PDB entry 2V6A | X-ray diffraction, 1.50 A resolution | chains B and J of the 16 polymer chains in the assembly

Chain B:
Molecule: Ribulose bisphosphate carboxylase large chain
Organism: Chlamydomonas reinhardtii
Notes: EC 4.1.1.39
Reference sequence: P00877 (RBL_CHLRE); residue numbers follow UniProt; this construct covers 1-475
Amino-acid sequence (475 residues; numbered 1 to 475; the number before each row is that of its first residue):
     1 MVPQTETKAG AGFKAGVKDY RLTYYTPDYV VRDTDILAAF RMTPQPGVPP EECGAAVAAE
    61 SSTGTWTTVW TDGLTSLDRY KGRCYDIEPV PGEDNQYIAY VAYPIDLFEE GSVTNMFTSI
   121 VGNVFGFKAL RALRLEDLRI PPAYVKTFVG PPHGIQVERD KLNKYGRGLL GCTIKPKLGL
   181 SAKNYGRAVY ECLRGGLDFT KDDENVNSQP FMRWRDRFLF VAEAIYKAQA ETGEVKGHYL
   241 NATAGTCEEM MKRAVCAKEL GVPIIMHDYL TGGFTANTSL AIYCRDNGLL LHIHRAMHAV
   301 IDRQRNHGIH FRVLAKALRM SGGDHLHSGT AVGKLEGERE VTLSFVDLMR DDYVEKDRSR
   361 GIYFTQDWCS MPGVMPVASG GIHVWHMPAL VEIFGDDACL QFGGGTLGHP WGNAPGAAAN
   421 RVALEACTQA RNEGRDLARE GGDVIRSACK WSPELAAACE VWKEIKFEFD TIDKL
Not modelled in the structure: 1-8
Disulfides: Cys-449/Cys-459
Modified positions: Pro-104, Pro-151 (4-hydroxyproline; HYP); Lys-201 (lysine nz-carboxylic acid; KCX); Cys-256, Cys-369 (s-methylcysteine; SMC)
Construct notes: conflict Pro-46 (Leu in P00877); engineered mutation Ala-331 (Val in P00877), Ser-344 (Gly in P00877)
Bound ions: Mg2+: Lys-201, Asp-203, Glu-204 (together with 2-carboxyarabinitol-1,5-diphosphate)
Small-molecule neighbours:
  - 2-carboxyarabinitol-1,5-diphosphate (CAP), molecule 1: Glu-60, Thr-65, Trp-66, Asn-123
  - 2-carboxyarabinitol-1,5-diphosphate (CAP), molecule 2: Thr-173, Lys-175, Lys-177, Lys-201, Asp-203, Glu-204, His-294, Arg-295, His-298, His-327, Lys-334, Leu-335, Ser-379, Gly-380, Gly-381, Gln-401, Phe-402, Gly-403, Gly-404

Chain J:
Molecule: Ribulose bisphosphate carboxylase small chain 1
Organism: Chlamydomonas reinhardtii
Notes: EC 4.1.1.39
Reference sequence: P00873 (RBS1_CHLRE); residues 1-140 here correspond to UniProt positions 46-185 (UniProt number = residue number + 45)
Amino-acid sequence (140 residues; numbered 1 to 140; the number before each row is that of its first residue):
     1 MMVWTPVNNK MFETFSYLPP LTDEQIAAQV DYIVANGWIP CLEFAEADKA YVSNESAIRF
    61 GSVSCLYYDN RYWTMWKLPM FGCRDPMQVL REIVACTKAF PDAYVRLVAF DNQKQVQIMG
   121 FLVQRPKTAR DFQPANKRSV
Modified positions: Met-1 (n-methyl methionine; MME)

Interface between chain B and chain J:
Residue-residue contacts (89; chain B residue first):
  Gln-156(B) / Lys-114(J)
  Gln-156(B) / Gln-115(J)
  Gln-156(B) / Val-116(J)
  Asp-160(B) / Val-116(J)
  Lys-161(B) / Leu-66(J)
  Lys-161(B) / Arg-71(J)  hydrogen bond (backbone-side chain)
  Leu-162(B) / Leu-66(J)  hydrophobic
  Asn-163(B) / Arg-71(J)
  Lys-164(B) / Glu-13(J)  salt bridge
  Tyr-165(B) / Thr-14(J)  hydrogen bond (backbone-side chain)
  Tyr-165(B) / Val-116(J)  hydrophobic
  Tyr-165(B) / Gln-117(J)
  Gly-166(B) / Thr-14(J)
  Gly-166(B) / Ile-118(J)
  Gly-166(B) / Met-119(J)
  Arg-167(B) / Glu-13(J)  salt bridge
  Arg-167(B) / Thr-14(J)
  Arg-194(B) / Trp-4(J)  hydrogen bond (side chain-backbone)
  Arg-194(B) / Thr-5(J)
  Arg-194(B) / Pro-6(J)
  Gly-195(B) / Tyr-17(J)
  Gly-196(B) / Tyr-17(J)
  Gln-229(B) / Val-52(J)
  Gln-229(B) / Tyr-68(J)
  Ala-230(B) / Lys-10(J)  hydrogen bond (backbone-side chain)
  Glu-231(B) / Pro-6(J)
  Glu-231(B) / Lys-10(J)
  Thr-232(B) / Lys-10(J)
  Thr-232(B) / Met-11(J)  hydrogen bond (backbone-backbone)
  Gly-233(B) / Lys-10(J)
  Gly-233(B) / Tyr-51(J)
  Glu-234(B) / Met-11(J)
  Glu-234(B) / Phe-12(J)
  Glu-234(B) / Glu-13(J)  hydrogen bond (side chain-backbone)
  Glu-234(B) / Ser-16(J)
  Val-235(B) / Val-52(J)  hydrophobic
  Val-235(B) / Tyr-68(J)
  Lys-258(B) / Ser-62(J)  hydrogen bond (side chain-backbone)
  Lys-258(B) / Cys-65(J)
  Glu-259(B) / Ser-62(J)  hydrogen bond
  Gly-261(B) / Ser-64(J)
  Gly-261(B) / Cys-65(J)
  Val-262(B) / Cys-65(J)  hydrogen bond (backbone-side chain)
  Pro-263(B) / Leu-66(J)  hydrophobic
  Asn-287(B) / Cys-65(J)
  Gly-288(B) / Cys-65(J)  hydrogen bond (backbone-side chain)
  Gly-288(B) / Leu-66(J)
  Leu-289(B) / Cys-65(J)  hydrophobic
  Leu-290(B) / Leu-66(J)  hydrophobic
  Asp-397(B) / Lys-114(J)  salt bridge
  Pro-410(B) / Met-1(J)
  Trp-411(B) / Met-1(J)
  Trp-411(B) / Met-2(J)
  Ala-414(B) / Trp-4(J)  hydrophobic
  Pro-415(B) / Met-2(J)
  Ala-418(B) / Trp-4(J)  hydrophobic
  Arg-421(B) / Glu-13(J)  hydrogen bond (side chain-backbone)
  Arg-421(B) / Ser-16(J)
  Arg-421(B) / Tyr-17(J)
  Val-422(B) / Tyr-17(J)
  Val-422(B) / Leu-18(J)
  Glu-425(B) / Glu-13(J)
  Glu-425(B) / Thr-14(J)
  Glu-425(B) / Phe-15(J)  hydrogen bond (side chain-backbone)
  Glu-425(B) / Ser-16(J)  hydrogen bond (side chain-backbone)
  Glu-425(B) / Tyr-17(J)  hydrogen bond (side chain-backbone)
  Glu-425(B) / Leu-18(J)
  Ala-426(B) / Leu-18(J)
  Thr-428(B) / Phe-15(J)
  Gln-429(B) / Phe-15(J)
  Gln-429(B) / Leu-18(J)
  Gln-429(B) / Leu-21(J)
  Gln-429(B) / Gln-25(J)
  Gln-429(B) / Gln-29(J)
  Arg-431(B) / Tyr-32(J)  hydrogen bond
  Asn-432(B) / Phe-15(J)
  Asn-432(B) / Gln-29(J)  hydrogen bond
  Asn-432(B) / Tyr-32(J)
  Glu-433(B) / Gln-25(J)
  Glu-433(B) / Ala-28(J)
  Trp-451(B) / Tyr-17(J)
  Trp-451(B) / Leu-18(J)
  Trp-451(B) / Pro-19(J)
  Trp-451(B) / Ala-135(J)  hydrophobic
  Trp-451(B) / Arg-138(J)
  Pro-453(B) / Met-2(J)  hydrophobic
  Glu-454(B) / Met-2(J)
  Glu-454(B) / Trp-4(J)
  Glu-454(B) / Ser-139(J)  hydrogen bond
Interface residues without a listed pair, chain B (51 interface residues in all): Arg-159, Tyr-190, Asp-198, Ala-257, Asp-396
Interface residues without a listed pair, chain J (41 interface residues in all): Asn-9, Val-63, Arg-106, Gly-120

Summary:
The interface between chain B and chain J involves 51 residues on one side and 41 on the other, with 17
hydrogen bonds and 3 salt bridges. Among the polar pairs are Lys-164(B)/Glu-13(J), Arg-167(B)/Glu-13(J) and
Asp-397(B)/Lys-114(J). Bound to chain B: 2-carboxyarabinitol-1,5-diphosphate.
Chain B is Ribulose bisphosphate carboxylase large chain and chain J is Ribulose bisphosphate carboxylase
small chain 1, both from Chlamydomonas reinhardtii; the structure, Crystal structure of Chlamydomonas
reinhardtii Rubisco with large- subunit mutations V331A, G344S, was determined by X-ray diffraction together
with 2V67, 2V68, 2V63 and 2V69 from the same study.
